8OLC - chains c and n of the 28 polymer chains in the assembly; structure by electron microscopy, 3.48 A resolution.

# Chain c (and n)
Name: Outer capsid glycoprotein VP7
Notes: chain n of this document is another copy of the same molecule, construct and numbering; everything in this record applies to it too
UniProtKB: A0A060IEQ1 (A0A060IEQ1_9VIRU); residue numbers follow UniProt; this construct covers 1-326
Sequence (326 residues; row label = number of the first residue in the row):
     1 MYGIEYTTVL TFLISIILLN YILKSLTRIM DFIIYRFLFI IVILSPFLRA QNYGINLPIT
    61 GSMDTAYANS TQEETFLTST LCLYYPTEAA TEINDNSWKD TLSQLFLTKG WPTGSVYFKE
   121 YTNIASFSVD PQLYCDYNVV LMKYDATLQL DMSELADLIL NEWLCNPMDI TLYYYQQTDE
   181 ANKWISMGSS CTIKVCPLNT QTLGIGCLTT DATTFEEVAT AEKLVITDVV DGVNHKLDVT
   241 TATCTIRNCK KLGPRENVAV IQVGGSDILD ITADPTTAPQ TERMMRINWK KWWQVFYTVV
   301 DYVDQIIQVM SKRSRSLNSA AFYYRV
Not modelled in the structure: 1-51
Disulfides: Cys-82/Cys-135, Cys-165/Cys-249, Cys-191/Cys-244, Cys-196/Cys-207
Metal / ion sites: Ca2+ site 1: Gln-177, Asp-228, Val-229 (shared with 1 residue of chain d); Ca2+ site 2: Gly-206, Thr-214 (shared with 1 residue of chain d); Ca2+ site 3: Asp-301 (shared with 4 residues of chain e)

# Interface between chain c and chain n
Residue-residue contacts - 46 pairs, chain c then chain n:
  Asn-52(c) / Ser-319(n)
  Tyr-53(c) / Ile-59(n)
  Gly-54(c) / Leu-57(n)
  Ile-55(c) / Asn-52(n)
  Ile-55(c) / Ser-319(n)
  Leu-57(c) / Asn-52(n)  hydrogen bond (backbone-side chain)
  Leu-57(c) / Leu-57(n)
  Leu-57(c) / Pro-58(n)
  Leu-57(c) / Ile-59(n)  hydrophobic
  Pro-58(c) / Asn-52(n)
  Pro-58(c) / Leu-57(n)
  Ile-59(c) / Asn-52(n)
  Ile-59(c) / Ile-55(n)  hydrophobic
  Lys-99(c) / Leu-172(n)
  Ser-103(c) / Tyr-173(n)  hydrogen bond
  Thr-113(c) / Tyr-173(n)  hydrogen bond (backbone-side chain)
  Gly-114(c) / Tyr-173(n)
  Val-116(c) / Tyr-173(n)  hydrogen bond (backbone-side chain)
  Tyr-117(c) / Pro-167(n)  hydrogen bond (side chain-backbone)
  Tyr-117(c) / Asp-169(n)
  Tyr-117(c) / Tyr-175(n)  hydrogen bond
  Leu-252(c) / Arg-325(n)
  Arg-313(c) / Gly-54(n)
  Arg-313(c) / Phe-322(n)
  Arg-313(c) / Tyr-323(n)
  Arg-315(c) / Cys-165(n)  hydrogen bond (side chain-backbone)
  Arg-315(c) / Asn-166(n)  hydrogen bond
  Arg-315(c) / Tyr-324(n)
  Ser-316(c) / Tyr-324(n)
  Ser-316(c) / Arg-325(n)  hydrogen bond (side chain-backbone)
  Leu-317(c) / Glu-162(n)
  Leu-317(c) / Trp-163(n)
  Leu-317(c) / Leu-164(n)  hydrophobic
  Leu-317(c) / Arg-313(n)
  Leu-317(c) / Arg-315(n)
  Leu-317(c) / Tyr-324(n)
  Leu-317(c) / Arg-325(n)  hydrogen bond (backbone-backbone)
  Leu-317(c) / Val-326(n)
  Asn-318(c) / Val-326(n)
  Tyr-323(c) / Arg-325(n)
  Tyr-323(c) / Val-326(n)  hydrophobic
  Tyr-324(c) / Tyr-134(n)  hydrophobic
  Arg-325(c) / Tyr-134(n)
  Arg-325(c) / Ser-316(n)  hydrogen bond (side chain-backbone)
  Arg-325(c) / Arg-325(n)
  Val-326(c) / Tyr-117(n)  hydrophobic
Interface residues without a listed pair, chain c (27 interface residues in all): Thr-80, Asp-100, Tyr-134, Ser-314
Interface residues without a listed pair, chain n (30 interface residues in all): Cys-135, Met-168, Leu-252

# Overview
Chain c and chain n form an interface of 27 and 30 residues respectively; the contacts include 11 hydrogen
bonds. Polar contacts include Leu-57(c)/Asn-52(n), Ser-103(c)/Tyr-173(n) and Thr-113(c)/Tyr-173(n).
Gln-177(c), Asp-228(c) and Val-229(c) form the Ca2+ site 1. Gly-206(c) and Thr-214(c) form the Ca2+ site 2.
Chain c and chain n are both Outer capsid glycoprotein VP7; the structure, SA11 Rotavirus Trypsinized Triple
Layered Particle, was determined by electron microscopy together with 8OLB, 8OLE and 8QTZ from the same study.
